4CNB - chain A; structure by X-ray diffraction, 1.95 A resolution.

== Chain A ==
Molecule: Proximal thread matrix protein 1
Organism: Mytilus galloprovincialis
UniProtKB: Q8T5C2 (Q8T5C2_MYTGA); numbering as in UniProt (aligned over 1-453)
Chain sequence (454 residues; numbered 0 to 453; the number before each row is that of its first residue; numbering starts at 0):
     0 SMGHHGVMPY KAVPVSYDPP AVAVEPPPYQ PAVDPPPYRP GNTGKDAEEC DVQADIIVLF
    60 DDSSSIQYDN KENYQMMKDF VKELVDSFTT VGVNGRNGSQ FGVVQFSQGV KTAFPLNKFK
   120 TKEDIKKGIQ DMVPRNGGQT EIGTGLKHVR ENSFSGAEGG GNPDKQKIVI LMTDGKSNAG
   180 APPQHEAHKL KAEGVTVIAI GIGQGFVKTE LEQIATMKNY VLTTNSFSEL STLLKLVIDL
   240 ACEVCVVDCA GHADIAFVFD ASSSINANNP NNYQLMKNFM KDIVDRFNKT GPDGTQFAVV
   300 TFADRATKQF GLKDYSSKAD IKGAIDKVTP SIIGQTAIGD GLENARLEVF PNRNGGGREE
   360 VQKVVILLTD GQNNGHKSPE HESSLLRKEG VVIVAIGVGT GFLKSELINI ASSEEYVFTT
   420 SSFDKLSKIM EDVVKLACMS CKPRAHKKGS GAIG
Unresolved in the structure: 0-45, 93-96, 350-359, 447-453
Sequence notes: expression tag (0); conflict Lys-10 (Glu in Q8T5C2), Arg-38 (Gln in Q8T5C2), Thr-328 (Ser in Q8T5C2)
Disulfides: Cys-49/Cys-241, Cys-244/Cys-440, Cys-248/Cys-437
Reported in the primary citation:
  - contacts within the chain: His-187/Glu-414, Gln-212/Glu-413, Thr-215/Ser-412, Thr-215/Tyr-415, Lys-217/Ser-411, Lys-217/Ile-407, Lys-217/Asn-408, Lys-217/Ala-410

== Summary ==
From the paper: contacts within the chain involving Cys-49, Cys-241 and His-187 among others.
Chain A is Proximal thread matrix protein 1 (Mytilus galloprovincialis); the structure, Structure of proximal
thread matrix protein 1 (PTMP1) from the mussel byssus - Crystal form 2, was determined by X-ray diffraction
together with 4CN8 and 4CN9 from the same study.
